5KKZ - chains C and E of the 6 polymer chains in the assembly; structure by X-ray diffraction, 2.97 A resolution.

Chain C:
Molecule: Ubiquinol-cytochrome c reductase iron-sulfur subunit
Organism: Rhodobacter sphaeroides
Notes: EC 1.10.2.2
Reference sequence: Q02762 (UCRI_RHOSH); residue numbers follow UniProt; this construct covers 1-187
Sequence (187 residues; each row starts with the number of its first residue):
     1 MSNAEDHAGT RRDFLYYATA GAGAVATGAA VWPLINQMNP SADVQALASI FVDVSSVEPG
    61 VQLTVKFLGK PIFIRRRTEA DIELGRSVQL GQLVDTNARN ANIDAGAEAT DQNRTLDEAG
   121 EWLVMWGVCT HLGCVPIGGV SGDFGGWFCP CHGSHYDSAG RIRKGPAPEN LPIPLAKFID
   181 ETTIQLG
Not modelled in the structure: 1-8
Curated features (UniProtKB/Swiss-Prot):
  - binding site ([2Fe-2S] cluster): Cys-129, His-131, Cys-149, His-152
Disulfide bonds: Cys-134/Cys-151
Metal / ion sites: 2Fe-2S cluster Fe: Cys-129, His-131, Cys-149, His-152
Ligand contacts:
  - ascorbic acid (ASC): Pro-150, Cys-151, His-152
  - 2Fe-2S cluster (FES): Cys-129, His-131, Leu-132, Gly-133, Cys-134, Cys-149, Cys-151, His-152, Gly-153, Ser-154, Pro-166
From the paper describing this entry:
  - 2Fe-2S cluster coordination: His-152

Chain E:
Molecule: Cytochrome b
Organism: Rhodobacter sphaeroides
Reference sequence: Q02761 (CYB_RHOSH); residue numbers follow UniProt; this construct covers 1-445
Sequence (445 residues; row label = number of the first residue in the row):
     1 MSGIPHDHYE PRTGIEKWLH SRLPIVALAY DTIMIPTPRN LNWMWIWGVV LAFCLVLQIV
    61 TGIVLAMHYT PHVDLAFASV EHIMRNVNGG FMLRYLHANG ASLFFIAVYL HIFRGLYYGS
   121 YKAPREVTWI VGMLIYLAMM ATAFMGYVLP WGQMSFWGAT VITGLFGAIP GIGHSIQTWL
   181 LGGPAVDNAT LNRFFSLHYL LPFVIAALVA IHIWAFHSTG NNNPTGVEVR RTSKAEAQKD
   241 TVPFWPYFII KDVFALAVVL LVFFAIVGFM PNYLGHPDNY IEANPLSTPA HIVPEWYFLP
   301 FYAILRAFTA DVWVVQIANF ISFGIIDAKF FGVLAMFGAI LVMALVPWLD TSPVRSGRYR
   361 PMFKIYFWLL AADFVILTWV GAQQTTFPYD WISLIASAYW FAYFLVILPI LGAIEKPVAP
   421 PATIEEDFNA HYSPATGGTK TVVAE
Not modelled in the structure: 1-2, 432-445
Curated features (UniProtKB/Swiss-Prot):
  - binding site (heme b): His-97, His-111, His-198, His-212
Metal / ion sites: heme Fe site 1: His-97, His-198; heme Fe site 2: His-111, His-212
Ligand contacts:
  - ascorbic acid (ASC): Ala-290, His-291, Ile-292, Val-293, Tyr-302, Arg-306, Gly-381, Ala-382, Gln-383, Gln-384
  - famoxadone (FMX): Met-140, Ala-141, Ala-143, Phe-144, Tyr-147, Met-154, Gly-158, Ala-159, Val-161, Ile-162, Leu-165, Phe-166, Ile-292, Val-293, Pro-294, Glu-295, Tyr-297, Phe-298, Tyr-302, Met-336
  - heme (HEM), molecule 1: Trp-45, Trp-47, Gly-48, Val-49, Leu-51, Ala-52, Phe-104, Val-108, His-111, Ile-112, Arg-114, Ser-120, Arg-125, Thr-128, Trp-129, Gly-132, Met-133, Ile-135, Tyr-136, Met-139, Ile-205, Val-209, His-212, Phe-216, Thr-219, Gly-220, Asn-221, Asn-222
  - heme (HEM), molecule 2: Leu-55, Gln-58, Ile-59, Gly-62, Ile-63, Leu-65, Ala-66, Tyr-69, Val-80, Arg-94, His-97, Ala-98, Ala-101, Phe-104, Thr-142, Ala-143, Gly-146, Tyr-147, Leu-149, Pro-150, Phe-195, His-198, Tyr-199, Pro-202, Ile-205, Asn-279, Tyr-297
  - lauryl oleyl phosphatidyl ethanolamine (LOP; (1R)-2-{[(R)-(2-aminoethoxy)(hydroxy)phosphoryl]oxy}-1-[(dodecanoyloxy)methyl]ethyl (9Z)-octadec-9-enoate): Asn-42, Met-44, Trp-47, Ser-102, Leu-103, Ile-106, Tyr-109, Leu-110, Phe-113, Arg-114, Tyr-117, Tyr-118, Val-259, Val-262, Phe-263, Leu-274, Trp-296, Arg-358, Phe-367, Trp-368, Ala-371, Phe-374, Val-375, Thr-378
From the paper describing this entry:
  - binding site for famoxadone: Phe-144, Phe-166, Glu-295, Met-336, Phe-337

Interface between chain C and chain E:
Contacting residue pairs - 35 pairs, chain C then chain E:
  Ile-35(C) with Trp-179(E), hydrogen bond (backbone-side chain)
  Met-38(C) with Trp-179(E); Gly-182(E); Arg-193(E), hydrogen bond (backbone-side chain)
  Asn-39(C) with Trp-179(E)
  Pro-40(C) with Thr-178(E); Gly-182(E)
  Val-44(C) with Pro-184(E)
  Lys-66(C) with Asp-187(E), salt bridge
  Leu-68(C) with Ala-185(E)
  Gly-69(C) with Ala-185(E); Pro-285(E)
  Lys-70(C) with Pro-184(E); Ala-185(E)
  Pro-71(C) with Pro-285(E); Leu-286(E), hydrophobic
  Thr-130(C) with Lys-329(E), hydrogen bond (backbone-side chain)
  His-131(C) with Lys-329(E), hydrogen bond (backbone-side chain)
  Leu-132(C) with Thr-160(E); Val-161(E); Gly-164(E); Leu-165(E)
  Gly-133(C) with Trp-157(E); Thr-160(E)
  Cys-134(C) with Trp-157(E), hydrophobic; Thr-288(E)
  Val-135(C) with Trp-157(E), hydrophobic; Leu-286(E); Thr-288(E), hydrogen bond (backbone-side chain)
  Pro-150(C) with Pro-289(E); Ala-290(E)
  Cys-151(C) with Thr-288(E); Ile-292(E), hydrophobic
  His-152(C) with Tyr-302(E), hydrogen bond; Arg-306(E)
Interface residues without a listed pair, chain C (22 interface residues in all): Thr-64, Val-65, Pro-168
Interface residues without a listed pair, chain E (24 interface residues in all): Gly-183, Ser-287, Thr-385

In short:
The interface between chain C and chain E involves 22 residues on one side and 24 on the other, with 6
hydrogen bonds and 1 salt bridge. Among the polar pairs are Lys-66(C)/Asp-187(E), Ile-35(C)/Trp-179(E) and
Met-38(C)/Arg-193(E). The paper reports a binding site for famoxadone at Phe-144(E), Phe-166(E) and Glu-295(E)
among others; 2Fe-2S cluster coordination by His-152(C).
Chain C is Ubiquinol-cytochrome c reductase iron-sulfur subunit and chain E is Cytochrome b, both from
Rhodobacter sphaeroides; the structure, Rhodobacter sphaeroides bc1 with famoxadone, was determined by X-ray
diffraction (same publication as 5KLI).
